Entry 4C3D (X-ray diffraction, 2.52 A resolution); this record covers chain A.

[Chain A]
Protein: Matrix M2-1
Organism: Human respiratory syncytial virus
UniProt: P04545 (M21_HRSVA); residue numbers follow UniProt; this construct covers 1-194
Chain sequence (199 residues; row label = number of the first residue in the row; numbers below 1 keep their minus sign (Gly-4 is residue -4)):
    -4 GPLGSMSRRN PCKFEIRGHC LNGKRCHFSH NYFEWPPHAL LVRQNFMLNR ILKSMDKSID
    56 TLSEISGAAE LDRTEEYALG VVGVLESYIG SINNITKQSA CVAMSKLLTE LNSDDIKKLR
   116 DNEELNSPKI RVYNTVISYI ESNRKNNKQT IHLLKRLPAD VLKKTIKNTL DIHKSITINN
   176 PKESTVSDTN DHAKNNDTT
Not modelled in the structure: -4 to -3, 54-65, 175-194
Sequence notes: expression tag (-4 to 0)
Bound ions: Cd2+ site 1: Cys7, Cys15, Cys21, His25; Cd2+ site 2: Glu10, His14

[In short]
Cys7, Cys15, Cys21 and His25 coordinate Cd2+ site 1. The Cd2+ site 2 is built by Glu10 and His14.
Chain A is Matrix M2-1 (Human respiratory syncytial virus); the structure, HRSV M2-1, P422 crystal form, was
determined by X-ray diffraction (same publication as 4C3B and 4C3E).
